PDB entry 8DWT | electron microscopy, 6.20 A resolution (low resolution: residue-level contacts below are approximate; hydrogen-bond / salt-bridge calls are withheld) | chains C and G of the 12 polymer chains in the assembly

# Chain C (and G)
Protein: Speckle-type POZ protein
From: Homo sapiens
Notes: chain G of this document is another copy of the same molecule, construct and numbering; everything in this record applies to it too
Reference sequence: O43791 (SPOP_HUMAN); residues 2-374 here = UniProt positions 2-374
Sequence (373 residues; row label = number of the first residue in the row):
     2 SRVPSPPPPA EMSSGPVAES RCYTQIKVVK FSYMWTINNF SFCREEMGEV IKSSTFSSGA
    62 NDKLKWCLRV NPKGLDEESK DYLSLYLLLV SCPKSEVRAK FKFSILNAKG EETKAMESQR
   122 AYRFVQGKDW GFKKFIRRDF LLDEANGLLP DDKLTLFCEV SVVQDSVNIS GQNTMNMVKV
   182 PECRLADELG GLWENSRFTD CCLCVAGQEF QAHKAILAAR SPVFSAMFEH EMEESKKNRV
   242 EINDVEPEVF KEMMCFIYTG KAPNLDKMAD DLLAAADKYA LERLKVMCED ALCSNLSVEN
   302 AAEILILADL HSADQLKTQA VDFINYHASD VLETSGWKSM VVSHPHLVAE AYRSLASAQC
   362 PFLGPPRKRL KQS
Unresolved in the structure: 2-15, 365-374 (chain G: 2-15, 364-374)
Construct notes: engineered mutation R22 (Trp in O43791)
Swiss-Prot annotation at these positions:
  - region: Y123 to F133 (Important for binding substrate proteins), L186 to I217 (Important for homodimerization)
Reported in the primary citation:
  - disease-associated variants - R45L, R45W, E47K, E78K, S80R, Y327C, Y327F (citing earlier work)
  - mutagenesis - W22R, E78K: increased catalytic activity on BRD3
  - mutagenesis - W22R: decreased catalytic activity
  - mutagenesis - W131G: increased stability (proposed by the authors, not directly observed)
  - mutagenesis - W22R, E78K: increased stability
  - disease-associated variants - W22R, E78K: increased catalytic activity on BRD3
  - disease-associated variants - W22R, E78K: increased stability
  - disease-associated variants - W131G: decreased stability

# Interface between chain C and chain G
Contacting residue pairs (4):
  C44(C) - P362(G)
  Y327(C) - R45(G)
  Q360(C) - R45(G)
  F363(C) - N39(G)
Also at the interface, not in a pair above, chain C (5 interface residues in all): P362
Also at the interface, not in a pair above, chain G (4 interface residues in all): N40

# Overview
5 residues of chain C face 4 of chain G across their interface. The paper reports that W131G, W22R and E78K of
chain C increase stability; W22R and E78K of chain C increase catalytic activity on BRD3.
Chain C and chain G are both Speckle-type POZ protein (Homo sapiens); the structure, SPOP W22R Form 2, was
determined by electron microscopy (same publication as 8DWS, 8DWU and 8DWV).
